2BQ5 - chains A and B of the 5 polymer chains in the assembly; structure by X-ray diffraction, 2.91 A resolution.

[Chain A (and B)]
Molecule: Coat protein
Source organism: Bacteriophage MS2
Notes: chain B of this document is another copy of the same molecule, construct and numbering; everything in this record applies to it too
Reference sequence: P03612 (COAT_BPMS2); residues 1-129 here = UniProt positions 1-129
Amino-acid sequence (129 residues; each row starts with the number of its first residue):
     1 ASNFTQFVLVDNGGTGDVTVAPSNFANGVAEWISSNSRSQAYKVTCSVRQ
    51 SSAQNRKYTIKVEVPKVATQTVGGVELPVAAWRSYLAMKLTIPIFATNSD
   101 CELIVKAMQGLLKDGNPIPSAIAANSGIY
Differences from the reference sequence: engineered mutation A87 (Asn in P03612), K89 (Glu in P03612)

[Chain A / chain B interface]
Contacting residue pairs - 152 pairs, chain A then chain B:
  S2(A) - Y129(B)  hydrogen bond (side chain-backbone)
  N3(A) - P117(B)
  N3(A) - A121(B)
  N3(A) - G127(B)  hydrogen bond (side chain-backbone)
  N3(A) - I128(B)
  N3(A) - Y129(B)  hydrogen bond (side chain-backbone)
  F4(A) - I128(B)  hydrophobic
  F4(A) - Y129(B)  hydrogen bond (backbone-backbone)
  T5(A) - P117(B)
  F7(A) - N116(B)
  F7(A) - P117(B)
  V8(A) - N116(B)
  L9(A) - K106(B)
  L9(A) - A107(B)
  L9(A) - G110(B)
  V10(A) - L103(B)  hydrophobic
  V10(A) - K106(B)
  V10(A) - A107(B)  hydrophobic
  D11(A) - K106(B)
  N12(A) - K106(B)
  F25(A) - I128(B)
  A30(A) - I128(B)  hydrophobic
  W32(A) - P117(B)  hydrophobic
  W32(A) - I128(B)  hydrophobic
  Y42(A) - L103(B)
  V44(A) - L111(B)  hydrophobic
  C46(A) - I118(B)  hydrophobic
  V48(A) - G127(B)
  N55(A) - A80(B)
  R56(A) - N125(B)
  R56(A) - S126(B)
  Y58(A) - A121(B)  hydrogen bond (side chain-backbone)
  Y58(A) - I122(B)
  Y58(A) - S126(B)  hydrogen bond (side chain-backbone)
  I60(A) - L111(B)  hydrophobic
  I60(A) - I118(B)  hydrophobic
  V62(A) - L111(B)  hydrophobic
  V64(A) - L103(B)  hydrophobic
  K66(A) - D100(B)  salt bridge
  W82(A) - P93(B)  hydrophobic
  W82(A) - F95(B)
  W82(A) - A96(B)  hydrophobic
  W82(A) - D100(B)
  R83(A) - P93(B)
  S84(A) - T91(B)  hydrogen bond (side chain-backbone)
  S84(A) - I92(B)
  S84(A) - I104(B)
  Y85(A) - K89(B)
  Y85(A) - L90(B)
  Y85(A) - T91(B)  hydrogen bond (backbone-backbone)
  L86(A) - M88(B)  hydrophobic
  L86(A) - K89(B)
  L86(A) - L90(B)  hydrophobic
  L86(A) - M108(B)  hydrophobic
  A87(A) - A87(B)
  A87(A) - M88(B)
  A87(A) - K89(B)  hydrogen bond (backbone-backbone)
  M88(A) - A87(B)
  M88(A) - M88(B)  hydrophobic
  K89(A) - Y85(B)
  K89(A) - L86(B)
  K89(A) - A87(B)  hydrogen bond (backbone-backbone)
  L90(A) - Y85(B)
  L90(A) - L86(B)  hydrophobic
  L90(A) - I122(B)  hydrophobic
  T91(A) - S84(B)
  T91(A) - Y85(B)  hydrogen bond (backbone-backbone)
  I92(A) - S84(B)
  P93(A) - A80(B)
  P93(A) - A81(B)
  P93(A) - R83(B)
  P93(A) - S84(B)
  F95(A) - K66(B)  hydrogen bond (backbone-side chain)
  F95(A) - A81(B)  hydrophobic
  A96(A) - N125(B)
  T97(A) - K66(B)
  T97(A) - A68(B)
  T97(A) - N125(B)
  N98(A) - A123(B)
  N98(A) - A124(B)
  N98(A) - N125(B)  hydrogen bond
  D100(A) - K66(B)  salt bridge
  D100(A) - V67(B)  hydrogen bond (side chain-backbone)
  D100(A) - A68(B)  hydrogen bond (side chain-backbone)
  C101(A) - I122(B)
  C101(A) - A123(B)  hydrophobic
  C101(A) - N125(B)  hydrogen bond
  E102(A) - A123(B)
  L103(A) - V10(B)  hydrophobic
  L103(A) - Y42(B)
  L103(A) - V67(B)  hydrophobic
  I104(A) - V64(B)  hydrophobic
  I104(A) - S84(B)
  V105(A) - P119(B)  hydrophobic
  V105(A) - I122(B)  hydrophobic
  V105(A) - A123(B)  hydrophobic
  K106(A) - L9(B)
  K106(A) - V10(B)
  K106(A) - D11(B)  hydrogen bond (side chain-backbone)
  K106(A) - N12(B)
  A107(A) - L9(B)
  A107(A) - V10(B)  hydrophobic
  M108(A) - L86(B)  hydrophobic
  M108(A) - L112(B)  hydrophobic
  Q109(A) - L112(B)  hydrogen bond (side chain-backbone)
  Q109(A) - K113(B)
  Q109(A) - D114(B)  hydrogen bond
  G110(A) - V8(B)
  G110(A) - L9(B)
  L111(A) - V44(B)  hydrophobic
  L111(A) - I60(B)  hydrophobic
  L111(A) - V62(B)  hydrophobic
  L112(A) - M108(B)  hydrophobic
  L112(A) - Q109(B)  hydrogen bond (backbone-side chain)
  L112(A) - L112(B)  hydrophobic
  D114(A) - Q109(B)  hydrogen bond
  N116(A) - F7(B)
  P117(A) - N3(B)
  P117(A) - T5(B)
  P117(A) - F7(B)
  P117(A) - W32(B)  hydrophobic
  I118(A) - C46(B)  hydrophobic
  I118(A) - I60(B)  hydrophobic
  P119(A) - V105(B)  hydrophobic
  A121(A) - N3(B)
  A121(A) - Y58(B)
  I122(A) - Y58(B)
  I122(A) - L90(B)  hydrophobic
  I122(A) - C101(B)
  I122(A) - V105(B)  hydrophobic
  A123(A) - N98(B)
  A123(A) - C101(B)  hydrophobic
  A123(A) - E102(B)
  A123(A) - V105(B)  hydrophobic
  A124(A) - N98(B)
  N125(A) - R56(B)  hydrogen bond
  N125(A) - A96(B)
  N125(A) - T97(B)
  N125(A) - N98(B)  hydrogen bond
  N125(A) - C101(B)
  S126(A) - Y58(B)  hydrogen bond (backbone-side chain)
  G127(A) - N3(B)  hydrogen bond (backbone-side chain)
  I128(A) - N3(B)
  I128(A) - F4(B)  hydrophobic
  I128(A) - F25(B)
  I128(A) - A30(B)  hydrophobic
  I128(A) - W32(B)  hydrophobic
  I128(A) - C46(B)  hydrophobic
  Y129(A) - A1(B)  hydrogen bond (side chain-backbone)
  Y129(A) - S2(B)
  Y129(A) - N3(B)  hydrogen bond (backbone-backbone)
  Y129(A) - F4(B)  hydrogen bond (backbone-backbone)
Interface residues without a listed pair, chain A (70 interface residues in all): A1, S99, K113
Interface residues without a listed pair, chain B (72 interface residues in all): V48, P65

[In short]
Chain A and chain B form an interface of 70 and 72 residues respectively; the contacts include 28 hydrogen
bonds and 2 salt bridges. Polar contacts include K66(A)-D100(B), S2(A)-Y129(B) and N3(A)-G127(B).
Chain A and chain B are both Coat protein (Bacteriophage MS2); the structure, MS2 (N87AE89K mutant) - RNA
hairpin complex, was determined by X-ray diffraction (same publication as 1ZSE, 2B2D, 2B2E, 2B2G, 2BNY and
2BS1).
